PDB entry 2M8D | solution NMR | chains A and B

[Chain A]
Molecule: 8-nt RNA strand
Sequence (8 nucleotides; each row starts with the number of its first residue):
     1 UGAAGGAC

[Chain B]
Molecule: Serine/arginine-rich splicing factor 1
Organism: Homo sapiens
Reference sequence: Q07955 (SRSF1_HUMAN); numbering as in UniProt (aligned over 107-196)
Sequence (91 residues; numbered 106 to 196; the number before each row is that of its first residue):
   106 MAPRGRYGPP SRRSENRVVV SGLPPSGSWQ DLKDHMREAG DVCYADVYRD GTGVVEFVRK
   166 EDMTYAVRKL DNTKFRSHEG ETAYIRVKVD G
Sequence notes: initiating methionine (106)
What the authors report for this chain:
  - binding site for the 8-nt RNA strand (chain A): Arg-117, Ser-133 to Asp-139, Ala-150, His-183

[How chain A and chain B interact]
Contacting residue pairs - 30 pairs, chain A then chain B:
  U1(A) / Tyr-153(B)  base contact
  U1(A) / Arg-154(B)  phosphate contact
  G2(A) / Arg-154(B)  phosphate contact
  A3(A) / Tyr-112(B)  sugar contact
  A4(A) / Gly-110(B)  phosphate contact
  A4(A) / Gly-113(B)  sugar contact
  A4(A) / Pro-115(B)  sugar contact
  A4(A) / Arg-154(B)  base contact
  G5(A) / Ala-107(B)  phosphate contact
  G5(A) / Pro-108(B)  phosphate contact
  G5(A) / Arg-109(B)  phosphate contact
  G5(A) / Gly-110(B)  phosphate contact
  G5(A) / Pro-115(B)  phosphate contact
  G5(A) / Ser-116(B)  base contact
  G5(A) / Trp-134(B)  base contact
  G5(A) / Tyr-149(B)  base contact
  G5(A) / Ala-150(B)  base contact
  G5(A) / Asp-151(B)  base contact
  G6(A) / Met-106(B)  phosphate contact
  G6(A) / Arg-117(B)  base contact
  G6(A) / Trp-134(B)  base contact
  G6(A) / Gln-135(B)  sugar contact
  G6(A) / Lys-138(B)  base contact
  G6(A) / Asp-139(B)  base contact
  A7(A) / Ser-133(B)  base contact
  A7(A) / Gln-135(B)  base contact
  A7(A) / Asp-136(B)  base contact
  A7(A) / His-183(B)  base contact
  C8(A) / His-183(B)  base contact
  C8(A) / Glu-184(B)  base contact
Interface residues without a listed pair, chain B (24 interface residues in all): Arg-111

[In short]
Chain A and chain B form an interface of 8 and 24 residues respectively. The paper reports a binding site for
the 8-nt RNA strand (chain A) at Arg-117(B), Ser-133(B) and Ala-150(B) among others.
Chain A is an 8-nt RNA strand and chain B is Serine/arginine-rich splicing factor 1 (Homo sapiens); the
structure, Structure of SRSF1 RRM2 in complex with the RNA 5'-UGAAGGAC-3', was determined by solution NMR.
